Entry 8JOV (electron microscopy, 3.80 A resolution); this record covers chains 1 and 7 of the 60 polymer chains in the assembly.

# Chain 1 (and 7)
Molecule: Putative tail fiber protein
Source organism: Ralstonia phage GP4
Notes: chain 7 of this document is another copy of the same molecule, construct and numbering; everything in this record applies to it too
UniProtKB: A0A345GU07 (A0A345GU07_9CAUD); residue numbers follow UniProt; this construct covers 1-439
Chain sequence (439 residues; each row starts with the number of its first residue):
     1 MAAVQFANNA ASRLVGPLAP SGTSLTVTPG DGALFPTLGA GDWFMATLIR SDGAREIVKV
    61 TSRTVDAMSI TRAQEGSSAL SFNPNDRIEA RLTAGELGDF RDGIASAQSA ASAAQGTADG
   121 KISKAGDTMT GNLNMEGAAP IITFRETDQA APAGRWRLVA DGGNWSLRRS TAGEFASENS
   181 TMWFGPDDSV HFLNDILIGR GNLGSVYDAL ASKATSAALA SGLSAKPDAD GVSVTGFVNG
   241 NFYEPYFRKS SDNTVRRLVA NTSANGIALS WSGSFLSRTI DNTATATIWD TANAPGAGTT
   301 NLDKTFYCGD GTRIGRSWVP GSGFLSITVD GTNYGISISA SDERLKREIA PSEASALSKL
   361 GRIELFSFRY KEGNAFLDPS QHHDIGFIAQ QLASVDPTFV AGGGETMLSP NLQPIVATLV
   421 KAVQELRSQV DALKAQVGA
Not modelled in the structure: 1-3, 120-439

# Chain 1 / chain 7 interface
Residue-residue contacts (31):
  Val4(1) with Arg101(7), hydrogen bond (backbone-side chain)
  Gln5(1) with Arg101(7)
  Phe6(1) with Leu97(7), hydrophobic; Arg101(7)
  Ala7(1) with Thr93(7)
  Asn8(1) with Glu75(7), hydrogen bond; Leu92(7); Ala94(7)
  Asn9(1) with Arg55(7)
  Asp42(1) with Arg101(7), salt bridge
  Arg91(1) with Thr93(7), hydrogen bond
  Phe100(1) with Leu97(7); Phe100(7), hydrophobic; Arg101(7); Ile104(7), hydrophobic
  Gly103(1) with Gln108(7), hydrogen bond (backbone-side chain)
  Ile104(1) with Ile104(7), hydrophobic
  Ser106(1) with Gln108(7), hydrogen bond
  Ala107(1) with Ala107(7), hydrophobic; Gln108(7)
  Ala110(1) with Ala111(7), hydrophobic; Gln115(7)
  Ala111(1) with Ala111(7)
  Ala113(1) with Gln115(7)
  Ala114(1) with Ala111(7); Ala114(7), hydrophobic; Gln115(7); Ala118(7)
  Thr117(1) with Ala118(7); Asp119(7)
  Ala118(1) with Ala118(7)
Other interface residues (no listed pair), chain 7 (17 interface residues in all): Gly98

# Overview
The interface between chain 1 and chain 7 involves 19 residues on one side and 17 on the other, with 5
hydrogen bonds and 1 salt bridge. Among the polar pairs are Asp42(1)-Arg101(7), Val4(1)-Arg101(7) and
Asn8(1)-Glu75(7).
Both chains are Putative tail fiber protein (Ralstonia phage GP4). Entry 8JOV (Portal-tail complex of phage
GP4) was determined by electron microscopy (same publication as 8JOU).
